1TII - chains G and C of the 7 polymer chains in the assembly; structure by X-ray diffraction, 2.25 A resolution.

[Chain G]
Name: Heat labile enterotoxin type iib
From: Escherichia coli
UniProtKB: P43529 (E2BB_ECOLI); residues 1-99 here correspond to UniProt positions 24-122 (UniProt number = residue number + 23)
Sequence (99 residues; row label = number of the first residue in the row):
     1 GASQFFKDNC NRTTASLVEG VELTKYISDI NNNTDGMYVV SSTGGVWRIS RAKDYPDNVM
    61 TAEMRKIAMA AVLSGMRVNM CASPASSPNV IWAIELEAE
Not modelled in the structure: 99
Disulfide bonds: C10-C81

[Chain C]
Name: Heat labile enterotoxin type iib
From: Escherichia coli
UniProtKB: P43528 (E2BA_ECOLI); residues 191-243 here correspond to UniProt positions 211-263 (UniProt number = residue number + 20)
Sequence (53 residues; row label = number of the first residue in the row):
   191 ASSDTTCASL TNKLSQHDLA DFKKYIKRKF TLMTLLSINN DGFFSNNGGK DEL
Not modelled in the structure: 191-194, 231-243

[Interface between chain G and chain C]
Contacting residue pairs - 6 pairs, chain G then chain C:
  K66(G) - L226(C)  hydrogen bond (side chain-backbone)
  K66(G) - S227(C)  hydrogen bond (side chain-backbone)
  K66(G) - N229(C)  hydrogen bond (side chain-backbone)
  A70(G) - L226(C)  hydrophobic
  L73(G) - L222(C)  hydrophobic
  L73(G) - M223(C)  hydrophobic
Also at the interface, not in a pair above, chain G (4 interface residues in all): M69
Also at the interface, not in a pair above, chain C (6 interface residues in all): K219

[Summary]
4 residues of chain G face 6 of chain C across their interface; the contacts include 3 hydrogen bonds. Polar
contacts include K66(G)-L226(C), K66(G)-S227(C) and K66(G)-N229(C).
Here chain G is Heat labile enterotoxin type iib and chain C is Heat labile enterotoxin type iib, both from
Escherichia coli. Entry 1TII (Escherichia coli heat labile enterotoxin type iib) was determined by X-ray
diffraction.
